9EUF - chains E and N of the 63 polymer chains in the assembly; structure by electron microscopy, 7.30 A resolution (low resolution: residue-level contacts below are approximate; hydrogen-bond / salt-bridge calls are withheld).

[Chain E]
Protein: Peptidase C51 domain-containing protein
From: Staphylococcus phage 812
UniProt: A0A0U1X189 (A0A0U1X189_9CAUD); residue numbers follow UniProt; this construct covers 1-808
Chain sequence (808 residues; each row starts with the number of its first residue):
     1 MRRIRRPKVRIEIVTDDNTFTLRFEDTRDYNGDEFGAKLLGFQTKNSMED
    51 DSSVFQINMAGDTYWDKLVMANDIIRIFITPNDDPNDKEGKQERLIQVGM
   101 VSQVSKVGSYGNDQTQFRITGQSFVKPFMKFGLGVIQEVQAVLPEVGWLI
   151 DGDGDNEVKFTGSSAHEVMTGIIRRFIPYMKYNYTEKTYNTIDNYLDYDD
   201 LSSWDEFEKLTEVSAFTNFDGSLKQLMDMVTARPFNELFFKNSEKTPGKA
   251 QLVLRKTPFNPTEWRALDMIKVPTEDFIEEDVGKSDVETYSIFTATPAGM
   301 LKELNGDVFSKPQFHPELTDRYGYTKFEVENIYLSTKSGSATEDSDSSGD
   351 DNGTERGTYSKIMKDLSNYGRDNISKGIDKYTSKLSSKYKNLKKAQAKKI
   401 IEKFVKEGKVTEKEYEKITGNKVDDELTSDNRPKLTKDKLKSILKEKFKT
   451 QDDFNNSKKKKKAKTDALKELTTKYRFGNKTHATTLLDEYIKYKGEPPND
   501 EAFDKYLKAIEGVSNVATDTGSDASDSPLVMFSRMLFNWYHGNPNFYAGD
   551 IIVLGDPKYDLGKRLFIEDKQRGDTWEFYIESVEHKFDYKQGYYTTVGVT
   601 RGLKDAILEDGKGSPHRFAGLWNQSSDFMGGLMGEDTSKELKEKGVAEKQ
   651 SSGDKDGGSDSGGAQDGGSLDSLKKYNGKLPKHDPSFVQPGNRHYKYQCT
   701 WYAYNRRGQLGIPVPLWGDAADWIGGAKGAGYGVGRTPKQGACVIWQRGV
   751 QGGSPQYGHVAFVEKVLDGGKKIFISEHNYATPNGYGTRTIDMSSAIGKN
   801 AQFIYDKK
Disordered / not traced: 16-29, 187-189, 335-357, 512-526, 642-672

[Chain N]
Protein: Putative baseplate component
From: Staphylococcus phage 812
UniProt: A0A0U1X2L4 (A0A0U1X2L4_9CAUD); residue numbers follow UniProt; this construct covers 1-263
Chain sequence (263 residues; each row starts with the number of its first residue):
     1 MPQSDGISNLHRIALRFPKEGGGYDMYRFKVNPENYTIDSPQRTTAIKTK
    51 SDIVIEDYGKDIEVINFTGTTGFRPVREADGLKTGKQKMEELQSRVSEYA
   101 MQGGSGNVSGSYLQFFNFTDDSYYKVHLAPQGLKITRSKDEPLLFRYEIT
   151 LVVIGSLTEADRSAVTTEEFGNVKPNASQRVDEGIKELDKNARKTRDRNN
   201 QEISRRENTIPKSTGDNTNEGNRLKQSFPSSSIYNPRQSTNGLKGNIDNM
   251 ALIIGYGDGGVSS
Disordered / not traced: 1, 210-232, 263

[Chain E / chain N interface]
Contacting residue pairs (42):
  Arg2(E) - Asp52(N)
  Arg2(E) - Ile53(N)
  Arg3(E) - Val54(N)
  Arg3(E) - Ile55(N)
  Ile4(E) - Ile55(N)
  Arg5(E) - Ile55(N)
  Arg5(E) - Glu56(N)
  Arg5(E) - Asp57(N)
  Arg6(E) - Asp57(N)
  Pro7(E) - Asp57(N)
  Pro7(E) - Tyr58(N)
  Arg174(E) - Arg205(N)
  Arg174(E) - Asn208(N)
  Arg174(E) - Thr209(N)
  Pro178(E) - Ser204(N)
  Pro178(E) - Arg205(N)
  Tyr179(E) - Gln201(N)
  Tyr179(E) - Arg205(N)
  Lys181(E) - Asp197(N)
  Glu186(E) - Lys244(N)
  Asp193(E) - Glu207(N)
  Thr274(E) - Lys50(N)
  Thr274(E) - Ser51(N)
  Glu275(E) - Thr49(N)
  Glu275(E) - Ser51(N)
  Glu275(E) - Asp52(N)
  Asp276(E) - Thr49(N)
  Phe277(E) - Thr49(N)
  Phe277(E) - Lys50(N)
  Ile278(E) - Ile47(N)
  Ile278(E) - Thr49(N)
  Glu280(E) - Lys50(N)
  Leu554(E) - Ile47(N)
  Leu554(E) - Val54(N)
  Phe587(E) - Tyr58(N)
  Tyr589(E) - Tyr58(N)
  Gln591(E) - Thr45(N)
  Gly592(E) - Glu56(N)
  Gly592(E) - Tyr58(N)
  Tyr593(E) - Glu56(N)
  Tyr593(E) - Tyr58(N)
  Tyr594(E) - Ile47(N)
Other interface residues (no listed pair), chain E (30 interface residues in all): Met1, Thr191, Asn194, Asp569, Gln571
Other interface residues (no listed pair), chain N (21 interface residues in all): Arg43

[In short]
The interface between chain E and chain N involves 30 residues on one side and 21 on the other.
Chain E is Peptidase C51 domain-containing protein and chain N is Putative baseplate component, both from
Staphylococcus phage 812; the structure, Cryo-EM structure of Staphylococcus aureus bacteriophage phi812
baseplate in the pre-contraction state - complete, was determined by electron microscopy.
